8TVS - chains A and T of the 16 polymer chains in the assembly; structure by electron microscopy, 4.40 A resolution (low resolution: residue-level contacts below are approximate; hydrogen-bond / salt-bridge calls are withheld).

[Chain A]
Name: DNA-directed RNA polymerase subunit
From: Saccharomyces cerevisiae
Notes: EC 2.7.7.6
UniProt: A0A6A5Q1P2 (A0A6A5Q1P2_YEASX); numbering as in UniProt (aligned over 1-1733)
Chain sequence (1733 residues; numbered 1 to 1733; the number before each row is that of its first residue):
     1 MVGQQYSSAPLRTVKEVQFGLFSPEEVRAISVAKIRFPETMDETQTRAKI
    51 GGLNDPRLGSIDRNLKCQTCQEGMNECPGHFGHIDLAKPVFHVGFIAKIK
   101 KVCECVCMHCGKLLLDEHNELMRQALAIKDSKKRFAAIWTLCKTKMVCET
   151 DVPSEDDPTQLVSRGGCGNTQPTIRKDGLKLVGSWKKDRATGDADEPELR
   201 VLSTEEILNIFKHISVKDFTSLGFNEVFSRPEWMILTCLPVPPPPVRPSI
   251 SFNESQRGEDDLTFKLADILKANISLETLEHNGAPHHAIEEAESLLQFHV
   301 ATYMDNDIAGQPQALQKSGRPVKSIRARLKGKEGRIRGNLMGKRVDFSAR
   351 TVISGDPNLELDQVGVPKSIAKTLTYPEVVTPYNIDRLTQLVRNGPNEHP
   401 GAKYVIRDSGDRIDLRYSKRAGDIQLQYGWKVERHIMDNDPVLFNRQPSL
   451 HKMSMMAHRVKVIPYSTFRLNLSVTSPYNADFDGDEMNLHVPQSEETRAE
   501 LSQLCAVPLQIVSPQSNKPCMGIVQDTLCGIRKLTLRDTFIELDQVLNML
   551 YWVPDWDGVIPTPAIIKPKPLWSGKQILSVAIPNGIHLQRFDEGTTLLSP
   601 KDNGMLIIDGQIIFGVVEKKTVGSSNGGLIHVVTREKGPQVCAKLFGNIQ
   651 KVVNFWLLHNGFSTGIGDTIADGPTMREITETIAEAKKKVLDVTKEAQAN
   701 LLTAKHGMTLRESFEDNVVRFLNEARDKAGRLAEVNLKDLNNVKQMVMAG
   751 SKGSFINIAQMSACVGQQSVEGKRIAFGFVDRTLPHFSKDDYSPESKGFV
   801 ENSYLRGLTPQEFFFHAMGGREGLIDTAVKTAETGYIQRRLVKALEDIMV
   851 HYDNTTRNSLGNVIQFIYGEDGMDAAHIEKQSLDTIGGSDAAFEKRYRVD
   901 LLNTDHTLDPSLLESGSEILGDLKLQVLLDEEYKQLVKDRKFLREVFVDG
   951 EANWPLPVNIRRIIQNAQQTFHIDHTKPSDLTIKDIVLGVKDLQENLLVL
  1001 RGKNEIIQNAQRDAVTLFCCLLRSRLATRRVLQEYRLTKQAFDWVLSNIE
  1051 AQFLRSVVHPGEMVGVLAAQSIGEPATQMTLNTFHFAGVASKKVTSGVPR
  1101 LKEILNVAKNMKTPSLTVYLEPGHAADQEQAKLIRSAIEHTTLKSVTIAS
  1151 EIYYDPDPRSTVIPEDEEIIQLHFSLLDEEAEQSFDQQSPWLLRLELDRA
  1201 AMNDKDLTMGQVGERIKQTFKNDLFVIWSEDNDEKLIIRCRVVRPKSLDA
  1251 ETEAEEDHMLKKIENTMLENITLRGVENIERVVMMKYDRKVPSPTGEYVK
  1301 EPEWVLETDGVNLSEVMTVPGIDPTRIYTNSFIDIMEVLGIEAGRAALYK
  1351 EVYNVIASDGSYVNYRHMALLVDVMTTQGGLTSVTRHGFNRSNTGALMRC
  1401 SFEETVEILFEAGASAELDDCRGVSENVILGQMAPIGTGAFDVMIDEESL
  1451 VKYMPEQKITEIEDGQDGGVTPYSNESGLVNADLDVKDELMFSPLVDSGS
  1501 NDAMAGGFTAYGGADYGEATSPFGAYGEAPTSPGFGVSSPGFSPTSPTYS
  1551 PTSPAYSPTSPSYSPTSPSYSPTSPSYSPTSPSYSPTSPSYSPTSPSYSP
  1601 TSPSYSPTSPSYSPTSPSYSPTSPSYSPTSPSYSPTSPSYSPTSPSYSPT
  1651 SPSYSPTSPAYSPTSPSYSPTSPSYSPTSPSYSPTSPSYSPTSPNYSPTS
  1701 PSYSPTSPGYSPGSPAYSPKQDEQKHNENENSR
Unresolved in the structure: 1-7, 42-44, 188-198, 1079-1096, 1158-1256, 1455-1733
Ion coordination: Zn2+ site 1: Cys67, Cys70, Cys77, His80; Zn2+ site 2: Cys107, Met108, Cys110, Cys167; Mg2+: Asp483, Asp485 (shared with 1 residue of chain R)

[Chain T]
Molecule: TS (47-nt DNA)
Sequence (47 nucleotides; each row starts with the number of its first residue):
     1 CGCTCTGCTCCTTCTCCCATCCTCTCGATGGCTATGAGATCAACTAG
Unresolved in the structure: 47

[How chain A and chain T interact]
Contacting residue pairs (27):
  Phe252(A) - DA28(T)
  Asn253(A) - DA28(T)
  Gly258(A) - DG30(T)
  Phe264(A) - DG30(T)
  Ala309(A) - DC14(T)
  Lys330(A) - DC16(T)
  Lys332(A) - DA19(T)
  Arg337(A) - DA19(T)
  Arg344(A) - DC21(T)
  Arg350(A) - DC21(T)
  Gln447(A) - DT20(T)
  Glu486(A) - DC21(T)
  Glu486(A) - DC22(T)
  Thr831(A) - DC18(T)
  Ala832(A) - DC17(T)
  Ala832(A) - DC18(T)
  Glu833(A) - DC18(T)
  Gly835(A) - DC18(T)
  Tyr836(A) - DC16(T)
  Tyr836(A) - DC17(T)
  Tyr836(A) - DC18(T)
  Arg839(A) - DA19(T)
  Arg1386(A) - DT15(T)
  Arg1386(A) - DC16(T)
  Glu1403(A) - DC16(T)
  Glu1403(A) - DC17(T)
  Glu1404(A) - DC16(T)
Other interface residues (no listed pair), chain A (23 interface residues in all): Gln256, Arg257
Other interface residues (no listed pair), chain T (12 interface residues in all): DT29

[Overview]
Chain A and chain T form an interface of 23 and 12 residues respectively. Cys67(A), Cys70(A), Cys77(A) and
His80(A) coordinate Zn2+ site 1. Cys107(A), Met108(A), Cys110(A) and Cys167(A) form the Zn2+ site 2.
Chain A is DNA-directed RNA polymerase subunit (Saccharomyces cerevisiae) and chain T is TS (47-nt DNA); the
structure, Cryo-EM structure of backtracked Pol II in complex with Rad26, was determined by electron
microscopy, deposited together with 8TUG, 8TVP, 8TVQ, 8TVV, 8TVW, 8TVX and 8TVY.
